PDB entry 4TQR | X-ray diffraction, 1.58 A resolution | chains A and T of the 3 polymer chains in the assembly

[Chain A]
Name: DNA polymerase IV
Organism: Sulfolobus solfataricus
Notes: EC 2.7.7.7
Reference sequence: Q97W02 (DPO4_SULSO); residues 1-342 here = UniProt positions 1-342
Sequence (342 residues; numbered 1 to 342; the number before each row is that of its first residue):
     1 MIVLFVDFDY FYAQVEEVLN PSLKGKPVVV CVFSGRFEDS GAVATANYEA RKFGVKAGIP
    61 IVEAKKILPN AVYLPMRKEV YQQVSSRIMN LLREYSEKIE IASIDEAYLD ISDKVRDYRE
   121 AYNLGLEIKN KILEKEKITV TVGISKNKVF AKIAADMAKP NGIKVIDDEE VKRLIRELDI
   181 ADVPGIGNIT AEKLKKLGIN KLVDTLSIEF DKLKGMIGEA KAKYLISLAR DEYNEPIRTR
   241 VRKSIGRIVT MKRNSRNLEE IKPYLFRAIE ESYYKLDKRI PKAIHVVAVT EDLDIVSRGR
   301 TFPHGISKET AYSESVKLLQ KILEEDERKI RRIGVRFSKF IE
Metal / ion sites: Mg2+ site 1: Asp7, Phe8, Asp105 (together with dTTP); Mg2+ site 2: Asp105, Glu106 (together with dTTP) (shared with DC2(T) of chain T); Mg2+ site 3: Ala181, Ile186
Residues lining bound ligands:
  - 2',3'-dideoxycytidine-5'-monophosphate (DOC): Pro184, Gly185, Ile186, Gly187
  - dTTP (TTP): Asp7, Phe8, Asp9, Tyr10, Phe11, Thr45, Arg51, Asp105, Lys159
UniProt features mapped onto this chain:
  - active site: Glu106
  - binding site (Mg(2+)): Asp7, Asp105
  - site: Tyr12 (Substrate discrimination)

[Chain T]
Molecule: 18-nt DNA strand
Sequence (18 nucleotides; row label = number of the first residue in the row):
     1 TCACXGAATC CTTCCCCC
Modified / non-standard residues: 2LF ((6S,7S,8S,10R)-2-amino-8-hydroxy-4-oxo-3,6,7,8,9,10-hexahydro-4H-7,10-epoxyazepino[1,2-e]purin-6-yl dihydrogen phosphate) at position 5
Metal / ion sites: Mg2+: DC2 (together with dTTP) (shared with Asp105(A), Glu106(A) of chain A); Ca2+: DC2, 2LF_5
Residues lining bound ligands:
  - 2',3'-dideoxycytidine-5'-monophosphate (DOC): DA3, DG6, DA7
  - dTTP (TTP): DT1, DC2, DA3

[Chain A / chain T interface]
Pairs across the interface (34):
  Tyr12(A) - DT1(T)  base contact
  Tyr12(A) - DC2(T)  hydrogen bond to the phosphate
  Val32(A) - DT1(T)  phosphate contact
  Ser34(A) - 2LF_5(T)  base contact
  Gly35(A) - 2LF_5(T)  base contact
  Ala44(A) - DT1(T)  hydrogen bond to the base
  Thr45(A) - DT1(T)  base contact
  Ala57(A) - DT1(T)  base contact
  Lys78(A) - DC2(T)  salt bridge to the phosphate
  Ser103(A) - DC2(T)  hydrogen bond to the base
  Ile104(A) - DC2(T)  base contact
  Asp105(A) - DC2(T)  hydrogen bond to the base
  Glu106(A) - DC2(T)  base contact
  Gly218(A) - DC11(T)  phosphate contact
  Glu219(A) - DC11(T)  hydrogen bond to the phosphate
  Ala220(A) - DC10(T)  phosphate contact
  Ala220(A) - DC11(T)  hydrogen bond to the phosphate
  Arg242(A) - DA8(T)  phosphate contact
  Arg242(A) - DT9(T)  phosphate contact
  Lys243(A) - DT9(T)  hydrogen bond to the phosphate
  Lys243(A) - DC10(T)  salt bridge to the phosphate
  Ser244(A) - DA8(T)  phosphate contact
  Ser244(A) - DT9(T)  hydrogen bond to the phosphate
  Ile245(A) - DA8(T)  phosphate contact
  Gly246(A) - DA8(T)  hydrogen bond to the phosphate
  Arg247(A) - DG6(T)  salt bridge to the phosphate
  Arg247(A) - DA7(T)  salt bridge to the phosphate
  Ile248(A) - DA7(T)  hydrogen bond to the phosphate
  Thr250(A) - DG6(T)  hydrogen bond to the phosphate
  Lys275(A) - DA7(T)  sugar contact
  Arg332(A) - DC4(T)  hydrogen bond to the base
  Arg336(A) - DA7(T)  sugar contact
  Arg336(A) - DA8(T)  salt bridge to the phosphate
  Arg336(A) - DT9(T)  base contact
Other interface residues (no listed pair), chain A (32 interface residues in all): Phe11, Phe37, Met76, Lys221, Val241, Val249

[Summary]
The interface between chain A and chain T involves 32 residues on one side and 10 on the other, with 12
hydrogen bonds and 5 salt bridges. Polar contacts include Ala44(A)-DT1(T), Ser103(A)-DC2(T) and
Asp105(A)-DC2(T). 2',3'-dideoxycytidine-5'-monophosphate and dTTP are bound between chain A and chain T.
Chain A is DNA polymerase IV (Sulfolobus solfataricus) and chain T is an 18-nt DNA strand; the structure,
Ternary complex of Y-family DNA polymerase Dpo4 with (5'S)-8,5'-Cyclo-2'-deoxyguanosine and dTTP, was
determined by X-ray diffraction together with 4TQS from the same study.
